Entry 8S7G (electron microscopy, 3.43 A resolution); this record covers chains I and T of the 14 polymer chains in the assembly.

# Chain I
Molecule: Protein RecA
Source organism: Pseudomonas aeruginosa
UniProt: P08280 (RECA_PSEAE); residue numbers follow UniProt; this construct covers 2-346
Chain sequence (361 residues; each row starts with the number of its first residue; numbers below 1 keep their minus sign (Met-14 is residue -14)):
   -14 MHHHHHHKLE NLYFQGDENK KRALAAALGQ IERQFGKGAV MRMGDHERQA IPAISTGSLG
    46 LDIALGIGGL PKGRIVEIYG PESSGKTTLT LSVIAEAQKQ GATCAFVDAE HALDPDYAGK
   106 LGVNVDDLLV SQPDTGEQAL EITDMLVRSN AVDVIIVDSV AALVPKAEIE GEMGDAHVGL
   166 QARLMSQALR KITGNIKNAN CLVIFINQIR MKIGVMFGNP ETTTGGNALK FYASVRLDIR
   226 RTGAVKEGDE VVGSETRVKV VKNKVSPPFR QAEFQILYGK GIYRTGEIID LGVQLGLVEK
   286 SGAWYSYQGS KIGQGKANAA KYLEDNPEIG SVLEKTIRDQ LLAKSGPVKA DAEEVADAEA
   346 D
Disordered / not traced: -14 to 0, 329-346
Differences from the reference sequence: initiating methionine (-14); expression tag (-13 to 1)
Ion coordination: Mg2+ near Thr72 (its only coordinating residue here)
Small-molecule neighbours:
  - ATP-gamma-S (AGS; phosphothiophosphoric acid-adenylate ester): Glu67, Ser68, Ser69, Gly70, Lys71, Thr72, Thr73, Asp99, Tyr102, Tyr263
  - ATP-gamma-S: Lys215, Phe216, Lys247, Asn248, Lys249, Val250, Ser251, Pro252, Pro253
Curated features (UniProtKB/Swiss-Prot):
  - binding site (ATP): Gly65 to Thr72
What the authors report for this chain:
  - self-association interface (contacts with another copy of this molecule): Leu9
  - mutagenesis - F202A: decreased binding to the 36-nt DNA strand (chain T)
  - mutagenesis - M201A: unchanged binding to the 36-nt DNA strand (chain T)

# Chain T
Molecule: 36-nt DNA strand
Sequence (36 nucleotides; row label = number of the first residue in the row):
     7 TTTTTTTTTT TTTTTTTTTT TTTTTTTTTT TTTTTT

# Chain I / chain T interface
Contacting residue pairs (16):
  Val163(I) - DT19(T)  base contact
  Gly164(I) - DT18(T)  sugar contact
  Ala167(I) - DT18(T)  phosphate contact
  Ala167(I) - DT19(T)  phosphate contact
  Arg168(I) - DT17(T)  hydrogen bond to the base
  Arg168(I) - DT18(T)  hydrogen bond to the base
  Ser171(I) - DT18(T)  hydrogen bond to the phosphate
  Arg195(I) - DT22(T)  phosphate contact
  Met196(I) - DT21(T)  sugar contact
  Met196(I) - DT22(T)  hydrogen bond to the phosphate
  Lys197(I) - DT22(T)  base contact
  Ile198(I) - DT21(T)  base contact
  Ile198(I) - DT22(T)  sugar contact
  Gly211(I) - DT20(T)  phosphate contact
  Asn212(I) - DT19(T)  hydrogen bond to the phosphate
  Ala213(I) - DT19(T)  phosphate contact
Other interface residues (no listed pair), chain I (17 interface residues in all): Arg175, Gly199, Pro205, Thr209, Gly210

# In short
17 residues of chain I and 6 residues of chain T are in contact, with 5 hydrogen bonds. Polar pairs include
Arg168(I)-DT17(T), Arg168(I)-DT18(T) and Ser171(I)-DT18(T). Ligands of chain I: ATP-gamma-S. From the paper:
F202A of chain I reduces binding to the 36-nt DNA strand (chain T); a self-association interface involving
Leu9(I).
Chain I is Protein RecA (Pseudomonas aeruginosa) and chain T is a 36-nt DNA strand; the structure, Cryo-EM
structure of Pseudomonas aeruginosa Recombinase A (RecA) in complex with LexAS125A mutant, was determined by
electron microscopy (same publication as 8S70 and 8B0V).
